Entry 6RDI (electron microscopy, 3.20 A resolution); this record covers chains 1 and 5 of the 31 polymer chains in the assembly.

[Chain 1]
Protein: ATP synthase associated protein ASA1
From: Polytomella sp. Pringsheim 198.80
Reference sequence: Q85JD5 (Q85JD5_9CHLO); residue numbers follow UniProt; this construct covers 1-618
Amino-acid sequence (618 residues; numbered 1 to 618; the number before each row is that of its first residue):
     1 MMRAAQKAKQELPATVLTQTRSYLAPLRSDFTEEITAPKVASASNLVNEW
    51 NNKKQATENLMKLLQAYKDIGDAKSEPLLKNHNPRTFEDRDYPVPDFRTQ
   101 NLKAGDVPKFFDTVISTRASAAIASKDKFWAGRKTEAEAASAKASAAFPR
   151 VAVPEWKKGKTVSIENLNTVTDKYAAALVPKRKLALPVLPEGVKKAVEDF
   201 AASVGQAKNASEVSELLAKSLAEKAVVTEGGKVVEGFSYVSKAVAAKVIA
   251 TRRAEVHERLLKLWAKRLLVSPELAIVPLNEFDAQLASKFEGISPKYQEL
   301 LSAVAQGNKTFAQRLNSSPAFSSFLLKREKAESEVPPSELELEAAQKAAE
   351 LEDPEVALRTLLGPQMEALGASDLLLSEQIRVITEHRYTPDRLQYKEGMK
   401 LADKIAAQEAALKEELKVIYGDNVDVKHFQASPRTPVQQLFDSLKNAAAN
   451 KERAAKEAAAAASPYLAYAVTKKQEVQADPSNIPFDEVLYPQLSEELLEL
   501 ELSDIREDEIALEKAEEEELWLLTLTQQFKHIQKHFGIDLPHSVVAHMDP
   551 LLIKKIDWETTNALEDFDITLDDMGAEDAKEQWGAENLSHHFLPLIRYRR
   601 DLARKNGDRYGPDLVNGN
Unresolved in the structure: 1-22, 618

[Chain 5]
Protein: Mitochondrial F1F0 ATP synthase associated 14 kDa protein
From: Polytomella sp. Pringsheim 198.80
Reference sequence: A0A024FSR7 (A0A024FSR7_9CHLO); numbering as in UniProt (aligned over 1-123)
Amino-acid sequence (123 residues; numbered 1 to 123; the number before each row is that of its first residue):
     1 MKLLPESLQQEAATAAVVASWVLWHLDTQLLPTIMREHKLHACWAAAAKR
    51 YNEKLFKLNPSYDRVLSLPAVSKNQVLENVFHTAPKAPVEHLEKMVSANS
   101 KVYDALNLQSKRVLIWQVKPALF

[Interface between chain 1 and chain 5]
Contacting residue pairs (155):
  Leu79(1) - Val80(5)  hydrophobic
  His82(1) - Asn79(5)
  His82(1) - Val80(5)
  His82(1) - His82(5)
  Asn83(1) - Val76(5)
  Pro84(1) - Val71(5)  hydrophobic
  Pro84(1) - Asn79(5)
  Arg85(1) - Pro69(5)
  Arg85(1) - Val71(5)  hydrogen bond (side chain-backbone)
  Arg85(1) - Ser72(5)
  Arg85(1) - Lys73(5)
  Arg85(1) - Val76(5)
  Glu88(1) - Pro69(5)
  Glu88(1) - Ala70(5)  hydrogen bond (side chain-backbone)
  Glu88(1) - Val71(5)  hydrogen bond (side chain-backbone)
  Arg90(1) - Ser67(5)  hydrogen bond (side chain-backbone)
  Arg90(1) - Leu68(5)  hydrogen bond (side chain-backbone)
  Arg90(1) - Pro69(5)
  Val94(1) - Leu66(5)  hydrophobic
  Pro95(1) - Leu66(5)
  Asp96(1) - Asp63(5)
  Phe97(1) - Tyr62(5)  hydrophobic
  Arg98(1) - Phe56(5)  hydrogen bond (side chain-backbone)
  Arg98(1) - Asn59(5)  hydrogen bond (side chain-backbone)
  Arg98(1) - Tyr62(5)
  Phe111(1) - Tyr62(5)
  Phe111(1) - Asp63(5)
  Phe111(1) - Leu66(5)  hydrophobic
  Val114(1) - Leu66(5)  hydrophobic
  Ile115(1) - Val65(5)  hydrophobic
  Ile115(1) - Ala70(5)
  Arg118(1) - Leu66(5)  hydrogen bond (side chain-backbone)
  Arg118(1) - Leu68(5)  hydrogen bond (side chain-backbone)
  Arg118(1) - Ala70(5)
  Ala119(1) - Ala70(5)
  Ala119(1) - Val71(5)  hydrophobic
  Ala122(1) - Val71(5)  hydrophobic
  Ile123(1) - Gln75(5)
  Lys126(1) - Asn79(5)
  Val151(1) - His91(5)
  Val151(1) - Met95(5)  hydrophobic
  Val153(1) - Met95(5)  hydrophobic
  Pro154(1) - Asn99(5)
  Pro154(1) - Val102(5)  hydrophobic
  Trp156(1) - Leu106(5)
  Thr161(1) - Leu106(5)
  Thr161(1) - Leu108(5)
  Val162(1) - Val102(5)
  Val162(1) - Leu106(5)  hydrogen bond (backbone-backbone)
  Val162(1) - Asn107(5)
  Ser163(1) - Asn107(5)
  Ile164(1) - Tyr103(5)  hydrophobic
  Ile164(1) - Asn107(5)
  Leu167(1) - Asn99(5)
  Leu167(1) - Tyr103(5)  hydrophobic
  Val170(1) - Asn99(5)
  Tyr174(1) - His91(5)
  Tyr174(1) - Leu92(5)  hydrophobic
  Tyr174(1) - Met95(5)
  Tyr174(1) - Asn99(5)  hydrogen bond
  Ala175(1) - Leu92(5)
  Leu178(1) - Pro88(5)
  Leu178(1) - Val89(5)
  Leu178(1) - Leu92(5)  hydrophobic
  Phe282(1) - Tyr62(5)  hydrophobic
  Leu286(1) - Tyr62(5)  hydrophobic
  Ala287(1) - Phe56(5)
  Ser288(1) - Phe56(5)
  Lys289(1) - Glu53(5)
  Phe290(1) - Asn52(5)
  Phe290(1) - Glu53(5)  hydrogen bond (backbone-side chain)
  Phe290(1) - Phe56(5)  hydrophobic
  Glu291(1) - Lys49(5)  salt bridge
  Glu291(1) - Glu53(5)
  Ile293(1) - Phe56(5)  hydrophobic
  Gln394(1) - Val65(5)
  Glu397(1) - Ser72(5)
  Glu397(1) - Asn74(5)  hydrogen bond
  Glu397(1) - Gln75(5)
  Lys400(1) - Asn74(5)
  Leu401(1) - Lys73(5)
  Leu401(1) - Asn74(5)
  Leu401(1) - Leu77(5)  hydrophobic
  Lys404(1) - Asn74(5)  hydrogen bond
  Lys404(1) - Glu78(5)  salt bridge
  Ser463(1) - Tyr103(5)
  Pro464(1) - Tyr103(5)
  Tyr465(1) - Val96(5)
  Tyr465(1) - Asn99(5)
  Tyr465(1) - Ser100(5)
  Tyr465(1) - Tyr103(5)  hydrophobic
  Leu466(1) - Ser100(5)
  Ala469(1) - Val96(5)  hydrophobic
  Lys473(1) - Leu92(5)
  Lys473(1) - Glu93(5)  salt bridge
  Gln477(1) - Val89(5)
  Leu497(1) - Phe81(5)  hydrophobic
  Leu500(1) - Lys73(5)  hydrogen bond (backbone-side chain)
  Leu500(1) - Val76(5)  hydrophobic
  Glu501(1) - Lys73(5)
  Asp504(1) - Lys73(5)  salt bridge
  Glu507(1) - Pro69(5)
  Lys514(1) - Arg64(5)  hydrogen bond (backbone-side chain)
  Lys514(1) - Ser67(5)
  Ala515(1) - Arg64(5)
  Trp521(1) - Leu55(5)  hydrophobic
  Leu522(1) - Leu55(5)  hydrophobic
  Leu525(1) - Tyr51(5)
  Phe529(1) - Trp44(5)  hydrophobic
  Phe536(1) - Glu37(5)
  Phe536(1) - Leu40(5)  hydrophobic
  His542(1) - Thr33(5)
  His542(1) - Arg36(5)
  His542(1) - Glu37(5)
  Val545(1) - Leu40(5)  hydrophobic
  Leu552(1) - Leu40(5)  hydrophobic
  Ile553(1) - Arg36(5)
  Ile556(1) - Met35(5)
  Ile556(1) - Arg36(5)
  Ile556(1) - Lys39(5)
  Ile556(1) - Leu40(5)
  Asp557(1) - Arg36(5)  salt bridge
  Glu559(1) - Lys39(5)  salt bridge
  Thr560(1) - Pro32(5)
  Thr560(1) - Met35(5)
  Leu564(1) - Lys39(5)  hydrogen bond (backbone-side chain)
  Glu565(1) - Leu31(5)
  Glu565(1) - Met35(5)
  Glu565(1) - Lys39(5)  hydrogen bond (backbone-side chain)
  Asp568(1) - His38(5)  salt bridge
  Asp568(1) - Lys39(5)
  Lys580(1) - Ala46(5)
  Glu581(1) - Ala46(5)
  Glu581(1) - Arg50(5)
  Gln582(1) - Arg50(5)
  Trp583(1) - Lys39(5)
  Trp583(1) - Ala42(5)  hydrophobic
  Trp583(1) - Cys43(5)  hydrophobic
  Gly584(1) - Cys43(5)
  Gly584(1) - Ala47(5)
  Ala585(1) - Ala47(5)
  Ala585(1) - Arg50(5)
  Asn587(1) - Cys43(5)  hydrogen bond
  Leu588(1) - Cys43(5)
  Leu588(1) - Trp44(5)  hydrophobic
  Leu588(1) - Ala47(5)  hydrophobic
  Leu588(1) - Tyr51(5)
  His591(1) - Trp44(5)
  His591(1) - Tyr51(5)  hydrogen bond
  Phe592(1) - Tyr51(5)  hydrophobic
  Phe592(1) - Lys54(5)
  Phe592(1) - Leu55(5)  hydrophobic
  Phe592(1) - Leu58(5)  hydrophobic
  Leu595(1) - Leu58(5)  hydrophobic
  Arg599(1) - Leu58(5)  hydrogen bond (side chain-backbone)
Other interface residues (no listed pair), chain 1 (97 interface residues in all): Ala152, Thr171, Asp283, Ile405, Gln408, Ala511, Glu518, Ile532, Asp578
Other interface residues (no listed pair), chain 5 (64 interface residues in all): Asp27, His41, Lys57, Pro60, Asp104

[In short]
Chain 1 and chain 5 form an interface of 97 and 64 residues respectively; the contacts include 21 hydrogen
bonds and 7 salt bridges. Polar contacts include Glu291(1)-Lys49(5), Lys404(1)-Glu78(5) and
Lys473(1)-Glu93(5).
Chain 1 is ATP synthase associated protein ASA1 and chain 5 is Mitochondrial F1F0 ATP synthase associated 14
kDa protein, both from Polytomella sp. Pringsheim 198.80; the structure, Cryo-EM structure of Polytomella
F-ATP synthase, Rotary substate 1A, monomer-masked refinement, was determined by electron microscopy (same
publication as 6RD4, 6RD5, 6RD6, 6RD7, 6RD8, 6RD9 and 46 further entries).
